Entry 7VMG (X-ray diffraction, 2.39 A resolution); this record covers chains B and F of the 6 polymer chains in the assembly.

Chain B:
Protein: Tubulin beta-2B chain
Organism: Bos taurus
UniProt: Q6B856 (TBB2B_BOVIN); the author numbering skips numbers that UniProt does not, so the offset changes along the chain: 1-358 = UniProt 1-358; 367-453 = UniProt 359-445
Sequence (445 residues; each row starts with the number of its first residue; note: 8 numbers in that range are skipped by the numbering (no residue carries them; nothing is unmodelled there)):
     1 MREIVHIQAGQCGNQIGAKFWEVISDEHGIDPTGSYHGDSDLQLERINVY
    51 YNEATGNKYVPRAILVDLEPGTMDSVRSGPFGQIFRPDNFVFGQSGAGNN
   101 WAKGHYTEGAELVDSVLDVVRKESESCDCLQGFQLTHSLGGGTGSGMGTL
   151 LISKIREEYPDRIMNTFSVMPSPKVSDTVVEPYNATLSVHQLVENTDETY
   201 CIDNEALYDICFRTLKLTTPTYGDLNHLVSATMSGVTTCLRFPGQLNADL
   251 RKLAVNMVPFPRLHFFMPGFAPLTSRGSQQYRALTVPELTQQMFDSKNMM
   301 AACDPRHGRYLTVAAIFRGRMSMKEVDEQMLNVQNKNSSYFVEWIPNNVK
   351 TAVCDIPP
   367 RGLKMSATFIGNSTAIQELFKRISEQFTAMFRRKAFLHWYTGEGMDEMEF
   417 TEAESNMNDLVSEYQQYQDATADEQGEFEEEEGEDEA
Disordered / not traced: 1, 277-279, 437-453
Bound ions: Mg2+: Q11 (together with GDP)
Residues lining bound ligands:
  - 7PB (N-[3-[[6-[(3-methoxyphenyl)amino]pyrimidin-4-yl]amino]phenyl]cyclopropanecarboxamide): N165, F167, E198, Y200, V236, T237, C239, L240, L246, N247, A248, D249, L250, K252, L253, N256, M257, T312, V313, A314, I316, N348, K350
  - GDP (guanosine-5'-diphosphate): G10, Q11, C12, Q15, I16, D67, A97, N99, S138, G140, G141, G142, T143, G144, V169, P171, V175, S176, D177, E181, N204, L207, Y222, L225, N226
Curated features (UniProtKB/Swiss-Prot):
  - motif: M1 to I4 (MREI motif)
  - binding site (GTP): Q11, E69, S138, G142, T143, G144, N204, N226
  - binding site (Mg(2+)): E69
  - modified residue: S40 (Phosphoserine), T55 (Phosphothreonine), K58 (N6-acetyllysine), S172 (Phosphoserine), T285 (Phosphothreonine), T290 (Phosphothreonine), R318 (Omega-N-methylarginine), E446 (5-glutamyl polyglutamate)
  - cross-link (Glycyl lysine isopeptide (Lys-Gly)): K58 (interchain with G-Cter in ubiquitin), K324 (interchain with G-Cter in ubiquitin)

Chain F:
Protein: TTL
Organism: Gallus gallus
UniProt: E1BQ43 (E1BQ43_CHICK); residue numbers follow UniProt; this construct covers 1-378
Sequence (384 residues; numbered 1 to 384; the number before each row is that of its first residue):
     1 MYTFVVRDENSSVYAEVSRLLLATGQWKRLRKDNPRFNLMLGERNRLPFG
    51 RLGHEPGLVQLVNYYRGADKLCRKASLVKLIKTSPELSESCTWFPESYVI
   101 YPTNLKTPVAPAQNGIRHLINNTRTDEREVFLAAYNRRREGREGNVWIAK
   151 SSAGAKGEGILISSEASELLDFIDEQGQVHVIQKYLEKPLLLEPGHRKFD
   201 IRSWVLVDHLYNIYLYREGVLRTSSEPYNSANFQDKTCHLTNHCIQKEYS
   251 KNYGRYEEGNEMFFEEFNQYLMDALNTTLENSILLQIKHIIRSCLMCIEP
   301 AISTKHLHYQSFQLFGFDFMVDEELKVWLIEVNGAPACAQKLYAELCQGI
   351 VDVAISSVFPLADTGQKTSQPTSIFIKLHHHHHH
Disordered / not traced: 105-124, 153-157, 363-371, 381-384
Sequence notes: expression tag (379-384)

Chain B / chain F interface:
Contacting residue pairs - 12 pairs, chain B then chain F:
  L331(B) - P56(F)
  L331(B) - G57(F)
  Q334(B) - R36(F)  hydrogen bond
  N335(B) - R36(F)  hydrogen bond
  N335(B) - P56(F)
  N335(B) - G57(F)
  N335(B) - L58(F)
  K336(B) - K28(F)  hydrogen bond (backbone-side chain)
  S338(B) - L30(F)
  S338(B) - N34(F)  hydrogen bond
  S338(B) - R36(F)
  N347(B) - R36(F)
Interface residues without a listed pair, chain F (8 interface residues in all): T3

Overview:
Chain B and chain F form an interface of 6 and 8 residues respectively, with 4 hydrogen bonds. Among the polar
pairs are Q334(B)-R36(F), N335(B)-R36(F) and K336(B)-K28(F). Bound to chain B: GDP and compound 7PB.
Chain B is Tubulin beta-2B chain (Bos taurus) and chain F is TTL (Gallus gallus); the structure, Crystal
structure of tubulin with 17j, was determined by X-ray diffraction.
